Entry 8REY (electron microscopy, 2.61 A resolution); this record covers chains S and W of the 36 polymer chains in the assembly.

# Chain S (and W)
Molecule: Flagellin-like protein
Source organism: Cuniculiplasma divulgatum
Notes: chain W of this document is another copy of the same molecule, construct and numbering; everything in this record applies to it too
UniProtKB: A0A1N5V6R6 (A0A1N5V6R6_9ARCH); numbering as in UniProt (aligned over 12-146)
Chain sequence (135 residues; each row starts with the number of its first residue):
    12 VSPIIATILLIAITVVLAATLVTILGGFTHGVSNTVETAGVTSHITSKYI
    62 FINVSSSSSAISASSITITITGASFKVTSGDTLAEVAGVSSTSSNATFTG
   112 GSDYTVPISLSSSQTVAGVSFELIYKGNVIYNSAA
Glycans and other covalent adducts: glycan linked to N64, N106

# Interface between chain S and chain W
Residue-residue contacts - 8 pairs, chain S then chain W:
  T25(S) with V12(W); I15(W)
  L28(S) with V12(W), hydrophobic; I15(W), hydrophobic
  L32(S) with I22(W), hydrophobic
  L36(S) with I22(W), hydrophobic
  F39(S) with I22(W), hydrophobic; V26(W), hydrophobic
Interface residues without a listed pair, chain S (8 interface residues in all): L21, I24, A29
Interface residues without a listed pair, chain W (6 interface residues in all): T18, I19

# In short
8 residues of chain S face 6 of chain W across their interface.
Both chains are Flagellin-like protein (Cuniculiplasma divulgatum). Entry 8REY (Cuniculiplasma divulgatum
filament) was determined by electron microscopy together with 8RH5 from the same study.
